Entry 1Z7N (X-ray diffraction, 3.25 A resolution); this record covers chains B and G of the 8 polymer chains in the assembly.

== Chain B ==
Molecule: ATP phosphoribosyltransferase regulatory subunit
Source organism: Lactococcus lactis
UniProt: Q02147 (HISZ_LACLA); residues 1-328 here = UniProt positions 1-328
Chain sequence (344 residues; row label = number of the first residue in the row; numbers below 1 keep their minus sign (Met-15 is residue -15)):
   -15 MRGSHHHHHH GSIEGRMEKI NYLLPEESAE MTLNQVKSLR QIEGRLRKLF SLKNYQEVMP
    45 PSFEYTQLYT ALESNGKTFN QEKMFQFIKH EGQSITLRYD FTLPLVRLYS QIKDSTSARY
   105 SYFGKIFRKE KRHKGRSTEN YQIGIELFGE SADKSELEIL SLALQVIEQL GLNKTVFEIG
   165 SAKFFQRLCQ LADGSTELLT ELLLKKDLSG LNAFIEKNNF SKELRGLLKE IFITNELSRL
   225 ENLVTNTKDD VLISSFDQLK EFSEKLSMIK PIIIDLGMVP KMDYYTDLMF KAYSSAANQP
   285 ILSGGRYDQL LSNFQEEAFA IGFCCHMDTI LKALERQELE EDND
Unresolved in the structure: -15 to 5, 324-328
Sequence notes: cloning artifact (-15 to -12, -5 to 0); expression tag (-11 to -6)

== Chain G ==
Molecule: ATP phosphoribosyltransferase
Source organism: Lactococcus lactis
Notes: EC 2.4.2.17
UniProt: Q02129 (HIS1_LACLA); numbering as in UniProt (aligned over 1-208)
Chain sequence (208 residues; numbered 1 to 208; the number before each row is that of its first residue):
     1 MIKIAITKGR IQKQVTKLLE NADYDVEPIL NLGRELQIKT KDDLQIIFGK PNDVITFLEH
    61 GIVDIGFVGK DTLDENDFDD YYELLYLKIG QCIFALASYP DFSNKNFQRH KRIASKYPRV
   121 TKKYFAQKQE DIEIIKLEGS VELGPVVGLA DAIVDIVETG NTLSANGLEV IEKISDISTR
   181 MIVNKSSFKF KKDKIIEMVE RLEDAQTN
Unresolved in the structure: 31-33, 207-208
Residues lining bound ligands: 1-O-pyrophosphono-5-O-phosphono-ribose (PRP; 1-O-pyrophosphono-5-O-phosphono-alpha-D-ribofuranose): Ser140, Glu142, Asp155, Ile156, Val157, Glu158, Thr159, Gly160, Asn161, Thr162

== How chain B and chain G interact ==
Residue-residue contacts (38; chain B residue first):
  Lys115(B) - Asp77(G)
  Lys115(B) - Arg119(G)
  Lys118(B) - Asp77(G)  salt bridge
  Gly119(B) - His60(G)
  Arg120(B) - Glu59(G)  salt bridge
  Arg120(B) - Asp77(G)  salt bridge
  Arg120(B) - Phe78(G)
  Val160(B) - Phe190(G)  hydrophobic
  Glu162(B) - Lys189(G)  salt bridge
  Leu188(B) - Tyr81(G)
  Leu188(B) - Tyr82(G)
  Lys189(B) - Tyr81(G)
  Lys189(B) - Tyr82(G)
  Lys189(B) - Glu83(G)  salt bridge
  Lys189(B) - Leu84(G)
  Lys190(B) - Tyr82(G)
  Lys190(B) - Glu83(G)
  Lys190(B) - Leu84(G)
  Lys190(B) - Phe188(G)
  Asp191(B) - Glu83(G)
  Asp191(B) - Leu84(G)
  Leu192(B) - Leu84(G)  hydrogen bond (backbone-backbone)
  Leu192(B) - Val199(G)  hydrophobic
  Ser193(B) - Leu84(G)
  Ser193(B) - Leu85(G)
  Ser193(B) - Tyr86(G)
  Ile217(B) - Ile196(G)  hydrophobic
  Asn219(B) - Lys192(G)  hydrogen bond
  Tyr277(B) - Phe190(G)
  Ser278(B) - Ser186(G)  hydrogen bond (backbone-side chain)
  Ser278(B) - Phe190(G)
  Ser279(B) - Ser186(G)
  Ser279(B) - Phe190(G)
  Ala281(B) - Ser186(G)  hydrogen bond (backbone-side chain)
  Asn282(B) - Glu59(G)
  Asn282(B) - Asn184(G)  hydrogen bond
  Asn282(B) - Ser186(G)
  Gln283(B) - Asp80(G)
Other interface residues (no listed pair), chain B (27 interface residues in all): Lys61, Lys158, Thr159, Asn196, Phe216, Asp259, Arg320
Other interface residues (no listed pair), chain G (26 interface residues in all): Gly61, Lys70, Asn76, Asp79, Lys185, Glu203

== Summary ==
Chain B and chain G form an interface of 27 and 26 residues respectively; the contacts include 5 hydrogen
bonds and 5 salt bridges. Polar pairs include Lys118(B)-Asp77(G), Arg120(B)-Glu59(G) and Arg120(B)-Asp77(G).
Bound to chain G: 1-O-pyrophosphono-5-O-phosphono-ribose.
Chain B is ATP phosphoribosyltransferase regulatory subunit and chain G is ATP phosphoribosyltransferase, both
from Lactococcus lactis; the structure, ATP Phosphoribosyl transferase (HisZG ATP-PRTase) from Lactococcus
lactis with bound PRPP substrate, was determined by X-ray diffraction, deposited together with 1Z7M.
